2D1P - chains A and C of the 3 polymer chains in the assembly; structure by X-ray diffraction, 2.15 A resolution.

[Chain A]
Molecule: Hypothetical UPF0163 protein yheN
Organism: Escherichia coli
UniProtKB: P45532 (YHEN_ECOLI); residue numbers follow UniProt; this construct covers 1-128
Sequence (140 residues; numbered -11 to 128; the number before each row is that of its first residue; numbers below 1 keep their minus sign (Met-11 is residue -11)):
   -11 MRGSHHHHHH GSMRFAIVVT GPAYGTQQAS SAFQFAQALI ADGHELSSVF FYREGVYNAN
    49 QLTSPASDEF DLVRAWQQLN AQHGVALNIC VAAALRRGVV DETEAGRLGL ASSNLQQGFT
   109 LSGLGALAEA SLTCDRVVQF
Unresolved in the structure: -11 to -2
Construct notes: expression tag (-11 to 0)
UniProt features mapped onto this chain:
  - active site: Cys78 (Cysteine persulfide intermediate)
  - mutagenesis: Cys78 (C78S: Loss of activity), Cys122 (C122S: Reduced activity)

[Chain C]
Molecule: Hypothetical protein yheL
Organism: Escherichia coli
UniProtKB: P45530 (YHEL_ECOLI); numbering as in UniProt (aligned over 1-95)
Sequence (95 residues; numbered 1 to 95; the number before each row is that of its first residue):
     1 MLHTLHRSPW LTDFAALLRL LSEGDELLLL QDGVTAAVDG NRYLESLRNA PIKVYALNED
    61 LIARGLTGQI SNDIILIDYT DFVRLTVKHP SQMAW

[How chain A and chain C interact]
Residue-residue contacts (30):
  Met1(A) with Val87(C)
  Phe3(A) with Thr86(C); Val87(C), hydrophobic
  Gln15(A) with Gln31(C); Asp60(C), hydrogen bond; Arg64(C), hydrogen bond
  Gln16(A) with His6(C), hydrogen bond; Gln31(C), hydrogen bond
  Ser19(A) with Gln31(C), hydrogen bond; Tyr79(C)
  Gln22(A) with Tyr79(C), hydrogen bond
  Phe23(A) with Phe82(C), hydrophobic; Val83(C), hydrophobic; Thr86(C)
  Ala26(A) with Tyr79(C), hydrophobic; Val83(C), hydrophobic
  Leu27(A) with Val83(C)
  Asp30(A) with Thr80(C); Arg84(C), salt bridge
  His32(A) with Val83(C); Val87(C)
  Arg124(A) with Thr86(C), hydrogen bond (side chain-backbone); Val87(C), hydrogen bond (side chain-backbone); His89(C), hydrogen bond (side chain-backbone); Pro90(C)
  Val125(A) with Gln92(C)
  Val126(A) with Gln92(C)
  Gln127(A) with Gln92(C); Ala94(C)
  Phe128(A) with Phe82(C), hydrophobic
Interface residues without a listed pair, chain C (16 interface residues in all): Leu30

[Summary]
The chain A/chain C interface involves 16 residues from each chain; the contacts include 9 hydrogen bonds and
1 salt bridge. Polar contacts include Asp30(A)-Arg84(C), Gln15(A)-Asp60(C) and Gln15(A)-Arg64(C). Curated
annotation (UniProt) lists active-site residue Cys78(A) and 2 mutagenesis sites on chain A.
Here chain A is Hypothetical UPF0163 protein yheN and chain C is Hypothetical protein yheL, both from
Escherichia coli. Entry 2D1P (crystal structure of heterohexameric TusBCD proteins, which are crucial for the
tRNA modification) was determined by X-ray diffraction.
